PDB entry 1XMD | X-ray diffraction, 2.10 A resolution | chain A

== Chain A ==
Protein: Peroxisomal carnitine O-octanoyltransferase
From: Mus musculus
Notes: EC 2.3.1.137
UniProt: Q9DC50 (OCTC_MOUSE); residues 1-612 here = UniProt positions 1-612
Amino-acid sequence (612 residues; each row starts with the number of its first residue):
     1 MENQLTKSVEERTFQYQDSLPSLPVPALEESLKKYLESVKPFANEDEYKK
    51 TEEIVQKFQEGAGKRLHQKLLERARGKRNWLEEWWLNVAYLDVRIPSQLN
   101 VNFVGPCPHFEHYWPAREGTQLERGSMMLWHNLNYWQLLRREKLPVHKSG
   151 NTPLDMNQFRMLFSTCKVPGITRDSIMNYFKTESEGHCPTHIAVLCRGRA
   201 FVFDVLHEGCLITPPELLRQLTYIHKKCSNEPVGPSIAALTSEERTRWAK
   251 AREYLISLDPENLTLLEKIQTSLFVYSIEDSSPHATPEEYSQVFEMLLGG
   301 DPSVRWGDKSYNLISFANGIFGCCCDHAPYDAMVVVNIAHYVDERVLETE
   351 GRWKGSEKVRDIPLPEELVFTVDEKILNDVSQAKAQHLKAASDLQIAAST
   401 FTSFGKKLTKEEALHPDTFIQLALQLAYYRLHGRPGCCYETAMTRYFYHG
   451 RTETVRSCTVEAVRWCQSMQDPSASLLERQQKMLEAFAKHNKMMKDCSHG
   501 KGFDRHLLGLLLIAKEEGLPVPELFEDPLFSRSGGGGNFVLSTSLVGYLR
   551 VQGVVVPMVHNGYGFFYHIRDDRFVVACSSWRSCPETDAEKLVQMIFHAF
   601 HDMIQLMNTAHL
Not modelled in the structure: 1-10, 403-413
Construct notes: engineered mutation V335 (Met in Q9DC50)
Swiss-Prot annotation at these positions:
  - motif: A610 to L612 (Microbody targeting signal)
  - active site: H327 (Proton acceptor)
  - binding site (CoA): K406, K410 to D417
  - binding site ((R)-carnitine): Y439, T441, T452
  - modified residue: M1 (N-acetylmethionine), K40 (N6-succinyllysine), K57 (N6-succinyllysine), K406 (N6-acetyllysine)
  - mutagenesis: C323 (C323M: Increases activity with octanoyl-CoA), G553 (G553M: Loss of activity with octanoyl-CoA and myristoyl-CoA)
What the authors report for this chain:
  - catalytic residues: H327 (citing earlier work)
  - catalytic residues: S544 (proposed by the authors, not directly observed)
  - specificity-determining residues: G553
  - mutagenesis - G553M: abolished catalytic activity on octanoyl-CoA
  - mutagenesis - G553M: unchanged catalytic activity on acetyl-CoA
  - specificity-determining residues: G105, C325 (proposed by the authors, not directly observed)
  - mutagenesis - C323M: increased catalytic activity on octanoyl-CoA

== In short ==
UniProt lists active-site residue H327, 9 CoA-binding residues, 3 (R)-carnitine-binding residues and 2
mutagenesis sites. From the paper: catalytic residues H327 and S544; G553M abolishes catalytic activity on
octanoyl-CoA.
Chain A is Peroxisomal carnitine O-octanoyltransferase (Mus musculus); the structure, M335V mutant structure
of mouse carnitine octanoyltransferase, was determined by X-ray diffraction, deposited together with 1XL7,
1XL8 and 1XMC.
